Entry 4ZA2 (X-ray diffraction, 1.55 A resolution); this record covers chains A and B of the 4 polymer chains in the assembly.

== Chain A (and B) ==
Name: 2-deoxy-D-gluconate 3-dehydrogenase
From: Pectobacterium carotovorum subsp. carotovorum
Notes: EC 1.1.1.127; chain B of this document is another copy of the same molecule, construct and numbering; everything in this record applies to it too
UniProtKB: A0A093RP61 (A0A093RP61_PECCC); residues 1-253 here = UniProt positions 1-253
Amino-acid sequence (253 residues; each row starts with the number of its first residue):
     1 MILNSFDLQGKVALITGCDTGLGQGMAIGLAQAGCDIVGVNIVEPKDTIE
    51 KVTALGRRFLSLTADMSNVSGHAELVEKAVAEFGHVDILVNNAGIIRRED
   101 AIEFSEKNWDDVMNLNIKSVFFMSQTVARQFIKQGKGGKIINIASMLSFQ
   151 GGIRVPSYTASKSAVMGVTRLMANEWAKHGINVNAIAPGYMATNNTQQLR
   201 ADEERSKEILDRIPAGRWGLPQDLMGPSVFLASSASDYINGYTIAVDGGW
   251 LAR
Sequence notes: conflict Glu103 (Asp in A0A093RP61)

== Chain A / chain B interface ==
Contacting residue pairs - 87 pairs, chain A then chain B:
  Met1(A) - Gln32(B)
  Met1(A) - Leu55(B)  hydrophobic
  Ile2(A) - Gly29(B)
  Ile2(A) - Gln32(B)  hydrogen bond (backbone-side chain)
  Ile2(A) - Ala33(B)
  Ile2(A) - Met225(B)  hydrophobic
  Ile2(A) - Gly226(B)
  Leu3(A) - Phe6(B)
  Leu3(A) - Ala33(B)  hydrophobic
  Phe6(A) - Leu3(B)
  Phe6(A) - Phe6(B)  hydrophobic
  Phe6(A) - Gly226(B)
  Phe6(A) - Val229(B)  hydrophobic
  Gly29(A) - Ile2(B)
  Gln32(A) - Met1(B)
  Gln32(A) - Ile2(B)  hydrogen bond (side chain-backbone)
  Ala33(A) - Ile2(B)
  Ala33(A) - Leu3(B)  hydrophobic
  Leu55(A) - Met1(B)  hydrophobic
  Phe149(A) - Tyr242(B)
  Arg170(A) - Ala252(B)
  Ala173(A) - Pro214(B)
  Asn174(A) - Pro214(B)
  Asn174(A) - Ala252(B)  hydrogen bond (side chain-backbone)
  Asn174(A) - Arg253(B)  hydrogen bond (side chain-backbone)
  Ala177(A) - Pro214(B)
  Ala177(A) - Ala215(B)
  Lys178(A) - Pro214(B)
  Tyr190(A) - Tyr238(B)
  Ile213(A) - Tyr238(B)
  Pro214(A) - Ala173(B)
  Pro214(A) - Asn174(B)
  Pro214(A) - Ala177(B)
  Pro214(A) - Lys178(B)
  Ala215(A) - Ala177(B)
  Arg217(A) - Tyr238(B)  hydrogen bond (backbone-side chain)
  Trp218(A) - Tyr238(B)
  Gly219(A) - Tyr238(B)  hydrogen bond (backbone-side chain)
  Asp223(A) - Tyr238(B)
  Met225(A) - Ile2(B)  hydrophobic
  Gly226(A) - Ile2(B)
  Gly226(A) - Phe6(B)
  Gly226(A) - Phe230(B)
  Gly226(A) - Ala235(B)
  Pro227(A) - Phe230(B)  hydrophobic
  Pro227(A) - Ala235(B)
  Val229(A) - Phe6(B)  hydrophobic
  Phe230(A) - Gly226(B)
  Phe230(A) - Pro227(B)  hydrophobic
  Phe230(A) - Phe230(B)  hydrophobic
  Ala235(A) - Gly226(B)
  Ala235(A) - Pro227(B)
  Tyr238(A) - Tyr190(B)
  Tyr238(A) - Ile213(B)
  Tyr238(A) - Ala215(B)  hydrophobic
  Tyr238(A) - Arg217(B)  hydrogen bond (side chain-backbone)
  Tyr238(A) - Trp218(B)
  Tyr238(A) - Gly219(B)  hydrogen bond (side chain-backbone)
  Tyr238(A) - Asp223(B)
  Tyr238(A) - Val246(B)
  Tyr238(A) - Asp247(B)  hydrogen bond (backbone-backbone)
  Tyr238(A) - Gly248(B)  hydrogen bond (backbone-backbone)
  Ile239(A) - Ile244(B)  hydrophobic
  Ile239(A) - Ala245(B)
  Ile239(A) - Val246(B)  hydrophobic
  Asn240(A) - Asp247(B)
  Asn240(A) - Gly249(B)
  Tyr242(A) - Phe149(B)
  Tyr242(A) - Tyr242(B)  hydrophobic
  Tyr242(A) - Thr243(B)  hydrogen bond (side chain-backbone)
  Tyr242(A) - Ile244(B)  hydrophobic
  Tyr242(A) - Ala245(B)
  Thr243(A) - Tyr242(B)  hydrogen bond (backbone-side chain)
  Ile244(A) - Ile239(B)  hydrophobic
  Ile244(A) - Tyr242(B)  hydrophobic
  Ile244(A) - Ile244(B)  hydrophobic
  Ala245(A) - Ile239(B)
  Ala245(A) - Tyr242(B)
  Val246(A) - Tyr238(B)
  Val246(A) - Ile239(B)  hydrophobic
  Asp247(A) - Tyr238(B)  hydrogen bond (backbone-backbone)
  Asp247(A) - Asn240(B)
  Gly248(A) - Tyr238(B)  hydrogen bond (backbone-backbone)
  Gly249(A) - Asn240(B)
  Ala252(A) - Arg170(B)
  Ala252(A) - Asn174(B)  hydrogen bond (backbone-side chain)
  Arg253(A) - Asn174(B)  hydrogen bond (backbone-side chain)
Other interface residues (no listed pair), chain A (45 interface residues in all): Asp7, Met191, Gly241, Leu251
Other interface residues (no listed pair), chain B (45 interface residues in all): Asp7, Met191, Gly241, Leu251

== Overview ==
The chain A/chain B interface involves 45 residues from each chain; the contacts include 16 hydrogen bonds.
Among the polar pairs are Ile2(A)-Gln32(B), Asn174(A)-Ala252(B) and Asn174(A)-Arg253(B).
Chain A and chain B are both 2-deoxy-D-gluconate 3-dehydrogenase (Pectobacterium carotovorum subsp.
carotovorum); the structure, Crystal structure of Pectobacterium carotovorum 2-keto-3-deoxy-D-gluconate
dehydrogenase complexed with NAD+, was determined by X-ray diffraction together with 4Z9X and 4Z9Y from the
same study.
